PDB entry 5O6V | electron microscopy, 3.90 A resolution | chains A and D of the 10 polymer chains in the assembly

# Chain A
Molecule: Envelope protein
From: Tick-borne encephalitis virus (strain Hypr)
UniProt: Q01299 (POLG_TBEVH); residues 1-496 here correspond to UniProt positions 281-776 (UniProt number = residue number + 280)
Amino-acid sequence (496 residues; each row starts with the number of its first residue):
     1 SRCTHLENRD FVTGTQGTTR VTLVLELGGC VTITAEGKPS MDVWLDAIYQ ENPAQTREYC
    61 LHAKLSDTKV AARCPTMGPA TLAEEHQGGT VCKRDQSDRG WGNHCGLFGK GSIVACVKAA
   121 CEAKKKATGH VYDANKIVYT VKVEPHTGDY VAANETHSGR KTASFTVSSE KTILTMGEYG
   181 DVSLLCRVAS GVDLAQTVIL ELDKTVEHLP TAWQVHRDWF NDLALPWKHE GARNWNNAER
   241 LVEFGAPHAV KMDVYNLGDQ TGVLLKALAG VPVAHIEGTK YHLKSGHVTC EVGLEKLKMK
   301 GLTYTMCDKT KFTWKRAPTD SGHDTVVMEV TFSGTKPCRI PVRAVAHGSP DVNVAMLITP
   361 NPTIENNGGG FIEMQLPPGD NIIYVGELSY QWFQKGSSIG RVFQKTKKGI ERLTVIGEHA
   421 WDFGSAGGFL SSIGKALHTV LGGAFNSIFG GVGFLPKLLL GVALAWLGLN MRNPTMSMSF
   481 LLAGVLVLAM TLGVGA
Disordered / not traced: 493-496
Disulfide bonds: Cys3-Cys30, Cys60-Cys121, Cys74-Cys105, Cys92-Cys116, Cys186-Cys290, Cys307-Cys338
Glycans and other covalent adducts: N-acetylglucosamine (NAG) linked to Asn154
Curated features (UniProtKB/Swiss-Prot):
  - region: Asp98 to Gly111 (Fusion peptide)
  - site: Ala496 (Cleavage)
  - glycosylation: Asn154 (N-linked (GlcNAc...) asparagine)

# Chain D
Molecule: Small envelope protein M
From: Tick-borne encephalitis virus (strain Hypr)
UniProt: Q01299 (POLG_TBEVH); residues 1-75 here correspond to UniProt positions 206-280 (UniProt number = residue number + 205)
Amino-acid sequence (75 residues; each row starts with the number of its first residue):
     1 SVLIPSHAQG ELTGRGHKWL EGDSLRTHLT RVEGWVWKNR LLALAMVTVV WLTLESVVTR
    61 VAVLVVLLCL APVYA
Disordered / not traced: 1, 73-75
Curated features (UniProtKB/Swiss-Prot):
  - site: Ala75 (Cleavage)

# How chain A and chain D interact
Pairs across the interface (18):
  Asp222(A) - Lys38(D)
  Glu243(A) - Leu20(D)
  Ala246(A) - His17(D)
  Pro247(A) - His17(D)
  His248(A) - His17(D)
  Leu257(A) - Trp19(D)  hydrophobic
  Lys266(A) - Val2(D)  hydrogen bond (side chain-backbone)
  Lys266(A) - Leu3(D)
  Lys266(A) - Ile4(D)
  Ile448(A) - Leu41(D)  hydrophobic
  Phe449(A) - Leu42(D)  hydrophobic
  Gly451(A) - Trp35(D)
  Gly451(A) - Asn39(D)
  Val452(A) - Trp35(D)
  Leu459(A) - Leu70(D)  hydrophobic
  Leu467(A) - Val49(D)  hydrophobic
  Leu467(A) - Thr53(D)
  Asn470(A) - Leu54(D)
Other interface residues (no listed pair), chain A (17 interface residues in all): Ser447, Leu455, Pro456
Other interface residues (no listed pair), chain D (17 interface residues in all): Ala71, Pro72

# In short
Chain A and chain D each contribute 17 residues to their interface, with 1 hydrogen bond. Its one
hydrogen-bonded contact is Lys266(A)-Val2(D).
Chain A is Envelope protein and chain D is Small envelope protein M, both from Tick-borne encephalitis virus
(strain Hypr); the structure, The cryo-EM structure of Tick-borne encephalitis virus complexed with Fab
fragment of neutralizing antibody 19/1786, was determined by electron microscopy (same publication as 5O6A).
